3MH7 - chains A and B of the 3 polymer chains in the assembly; structure by X-ray diffraction, 2.96 A resolution.

== Chain A ==
Protein: Protease do
From: Escherichia coli
Notes: EC 3.4.21.-
UniProtKB: P0C0V0 (DEGP_ECOLI); residues 1-448 here correspond to UniProt positions 27-474 (UniProt number = residue number + 26)
Amino-acid sequence (456 residues; each row starts with the number of its first residue):
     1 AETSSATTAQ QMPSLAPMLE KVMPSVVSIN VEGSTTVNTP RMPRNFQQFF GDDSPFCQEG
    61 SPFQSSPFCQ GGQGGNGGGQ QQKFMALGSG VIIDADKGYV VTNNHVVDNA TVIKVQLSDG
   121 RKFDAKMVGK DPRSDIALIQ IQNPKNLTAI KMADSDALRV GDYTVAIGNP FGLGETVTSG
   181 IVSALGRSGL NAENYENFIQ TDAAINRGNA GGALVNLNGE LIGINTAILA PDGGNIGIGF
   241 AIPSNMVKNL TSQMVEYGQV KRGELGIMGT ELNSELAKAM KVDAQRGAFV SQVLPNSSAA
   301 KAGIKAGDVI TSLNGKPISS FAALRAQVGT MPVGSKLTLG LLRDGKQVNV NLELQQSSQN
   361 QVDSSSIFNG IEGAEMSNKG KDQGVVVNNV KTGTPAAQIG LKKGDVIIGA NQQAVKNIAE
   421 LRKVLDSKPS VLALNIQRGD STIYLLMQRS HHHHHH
Unresolved in the structure: 1-10, 36-81, 449-456
Construct notes: engineered mutation Ala210 (Ser236 in P0C0V0); expression tag (449-456)
Modified positions: Mse12, Mse18, Mse23, Mse85, Mse127, Mse152, Mse246, Mse254, Mse268, Mse280, Mse331, Mse376, Mse447 (selenomethionine; parent Met); Mse42 (selenomethionine)
Swiss-Prot annotation at these positions:
  - active site (Charge relay system): His105, Asp135
  - binding site (substrate): Glu32, His105, Asp135, Thr226 to Ala230, Leu265 to Gly269

== Chain B ==
Protein: 5-residue peptide
From: Escherichia coli
Amino-acid sequence (5 residues; each row starts with the number of its first residue; X marks 5 residues of unknown identity (built as UNK)):
   102 XXXXX

== How chain A and chain B interact ==
Chain A side of the interface, 14 residues: His105, Leu190, Ile205, Asn206, Arg207, Gly208, Asn209, Ala210, Thr226, Ala227, Ile228, Leu229, Ala230, Pro231

== Overview ==
No residue of chain A is in contact with chain B. Curated annotation (UniProt) lists active-site residues
His105(A) and Asp135(A) and 13 substrate-binding residues on chain A.
Chain A is Protease do and chain B is a 5-residue peptide, both from Escherichia coli; the structure, HtrA
proteases are activated by a conserved mechanism that can be triggered by distinct molecular cues, was
determined by X-ray diffraction together with 3MH4, 3MH5 and 3MH6 from the same study.
